Entry 7X12 (X-ray diffraction, 2.07 A resolution); this record covers chains C and D of the 4 polymer chains in the assembly.

[Chain C (and D)]
Name: NADP-dependent malic enzyme
Organism: Homo sapiens
Notes: EC 1.1.1.40; chain D of this document is another copy of the same molecule, construct and numbering; everything in this record applies to it too
Reference sequence: P48163 (MAOX_HUMAN); residues 11-582 here correspond to UniProt positions 1-572 (UniProt number = residue number - 10)
Chain sequence (572 residues; numbered 11 to 582; the number before each row is that of its first residue):
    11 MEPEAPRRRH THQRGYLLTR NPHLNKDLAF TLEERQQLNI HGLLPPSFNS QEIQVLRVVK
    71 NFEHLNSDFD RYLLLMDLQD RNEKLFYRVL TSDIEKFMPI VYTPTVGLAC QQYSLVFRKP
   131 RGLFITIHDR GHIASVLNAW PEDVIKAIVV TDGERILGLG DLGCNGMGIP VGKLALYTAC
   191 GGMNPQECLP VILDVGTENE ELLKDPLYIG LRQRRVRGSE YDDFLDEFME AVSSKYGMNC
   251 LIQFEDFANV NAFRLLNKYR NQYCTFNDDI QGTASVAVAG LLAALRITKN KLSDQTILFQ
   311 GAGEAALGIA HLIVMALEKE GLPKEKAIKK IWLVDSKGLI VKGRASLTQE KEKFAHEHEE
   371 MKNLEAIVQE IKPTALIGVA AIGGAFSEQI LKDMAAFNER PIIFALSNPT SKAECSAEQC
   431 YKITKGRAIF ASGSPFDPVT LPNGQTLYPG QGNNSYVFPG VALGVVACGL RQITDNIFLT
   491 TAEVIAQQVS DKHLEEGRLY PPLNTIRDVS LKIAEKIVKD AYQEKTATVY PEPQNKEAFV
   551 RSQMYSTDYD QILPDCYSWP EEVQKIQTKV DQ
Unresolved in the structure: 11-15, 580-582
Metal / ion sites: Mn2+: Glu255, Asp256, Asp279
Small-molecule neighbours: NADPH (NDP; NADPH dihydro-nicotinamide-adenine-dinucleotide phosphate): Arg165, Asn259, Thr283, Val286, Gln310, Gly311, Ala312, Gly313, Glu314, Ala315, Ala316, Val344, Asp345, Ser346, Lys347, Lys361, Val389, Ala390, Ala391, Ile392, Leu416, Ser417, Asn418, Gly443, Gly462, Asn464
Curated features (UniProtKB/Swiss-Prot):
  - active site: Tyr112 (Proton donor), Lys183 (Proton acceptor)
  - binding site (NADP(+)): Arg165, Asp279, Asn418
  - binding site (a divalent metal cation): Glu255, Asp256, Asp279
  - site: Asp279 (Important for activity)
  - modified residue: Met11 (N-acetylmethionine), Ser346 (Phosphoserine)
From the paper describing this entry:
  - catalytic residues: Tyr112, Lys183 (citing earlier work)

[Chain C / chain D interface]
Pairs across the interface (87):
  Gln23(C) with Leu27(D)
  Tyr26(C) with Arg30(D); Pro32(D); Pro151(D), hydrophobic
  Leu27(C) with Gln23(D)
  Arg30(C) with Tyr26(D); Arg30(D), hydrogen bond (backbone-side chain); Pro32(D); Asp90(D), salt bridge; Lys129(D)
  Pro32(C) with Tyr26(D); Arg30(D)
  Asn49(C) with Ala149(D)
  His51(C) with Asp139(D), salt bridge; Val146(D); Ala149(D)
  Gly52(C) with Leu133(D); Phe134(D), hydrogen bond (backbone-backbone); Val146(D)
  Leu53(C) with Pro130(D); Ala149(D); Trp150(D), hydrophobic
  Leu54(C) with Pro130(D), hydrophobic; Phe134(D)
  Pro55(C) with Phe127(D); Phe134(D), hydrophobic; Ile219(D)
  Pro56(C) with Thr136(D); Cys174(D); Asp204(D); Ile219(D); Leu221(D)
  Ser57(C) with Tyr218(D); Ile219(D), hydrogen bond (side chain-backbone); Gly220(D)
  Ile63(C) with Leu217(D)
  Arg67(C) with Ser124(D), hydrogen bond (side chain-backbone); Leu125(D); Phe127(D); Leu217(D), hydrogen bond (side chain-backbone); Ile219(D)
  Lys70(C) with Leu125(D)
  Asn71(C) with Leu125(D), hydrogen bond (side chain-backbone); Val126(D)
  Asp87(C) with Asp87(D); Arg128(D)
  Asp90(C) with Arg30(D), salt bridge
  Arg91(C) with Arg128(D); Lys129(D)
  Ser124(C) with Arg67(D), hydrogen bond (backbone-side chain)
  Leu125(C) with Arg67(D); Lys70(D); Asn71(D), hydrogen bond (backbone-side chain)
  Val126(C) with Asn71(D)
  Phe127(C) with Pro55(D)
  Arg128(C) with Asp87(D); Arg91(D), hydrogen bond (backbone-side chain)
  Lys129(C) with Arg91(D); Lys129(D)
  Pro130(C) with Leu53(D)
  Gly132(C) with Gly52(D)
  Leu133(C) with Gly52(D)
  Phe134(C) with Gly52(D), hydrogen bond (backbone-backbone); Leu54(D); Pro55(D), hydrophobic
  Thr136(C) with Pro56(D)
  Asp139(C) with His51(D), salt bridge
  Val146(C) with His51(D); Gly52(D)
  Ala149(C) with Asn49(D); His51(D); Leu53(D)
  Trp150(C) with Leu53(D), hydrophobic
  Pro151(C) with Tyr26(D), hydrophobic
  Cys174(C) with Pro56(D)
  Asp204(C) with Pro56(D)
  Leu217(C) with Leu66(D), hydrophobic; Arg67(D), hydrogen bond (backbone-side chain)
  Tyr218(C) with Ser57(D)
  Ile219(C) with Leu38(D), hydrophobic; Pro55(D); Pro56(D); Ser57(D), hydrogen bond (backbone-side chain); Arg67(D)
  Gly220(C) with Pro56(D); Ser57(D)
  Leu221(C) with Pro56(D)
Also at the interface, not in a pair above, chain C (50 interface residues in all): Asp37, Leu38, Ile50, Leu66, His74, Asn148, Pro216
Also at the interface, not in a pair above, chain D (47 interface residues in all): Ile50, Ile63, Gly132, Pro216

[In short]
50 residues of chain C and 47 residues of chain D are in contact; the contacts include 12 hydrogen bonds and 4
salt bridges. Polar contacts include Arg30(C)-Asp90(D), His51(C)-Asp139(D) and Arg30(C)-Arg30(D). Ligands of
chain C: NADPH. The paper reports catalytic residues Tyr112(C) and Lys183(C).
Chain C and chain D are both NADP-dependent malic enzyme (Homo sapiens); the structure, Crystal structure of
ME1 in complex with NADPH, was determined by X-ray diffraction.
